3ZQ1 - chains S and T of the 21 polymer chains in the assembly; structure by electron microscopy, 15.90 A resolution (very low resolution: no residue pairs are listed; an interface is given only as per-side residue counts).

# Chain S (and T)
Name: 10 kDa chaperonin
From: Escherichia coli K-12
Notes: chain T of this document is another copy of the same molecule, construct and numbering; everything in this record applies to it too
UniProt: P0A6F9 (CH10_ECOLI); numbering as in UniProt (aligned over 1-97)
Amino-acid sequence (97 residues; row label = number of the first residue in the row):
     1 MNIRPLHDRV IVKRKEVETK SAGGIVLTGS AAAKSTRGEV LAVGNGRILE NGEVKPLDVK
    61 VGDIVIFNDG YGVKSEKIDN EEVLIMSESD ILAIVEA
Curated features (UniProtKB/Swiss-Prot):
  - modified residue: Lys34 (N6-succinyllysine)

# How chain S and chain T interact
At this resolution (16 A) residue pairs are not listed: 10 residues of chain S and 8 of chain T lie at the interface.

# Overview
The interface between chain S and chain T involves 10 residues on one side and 8 on the other.
Chain S and chain T are both 10 kDa chaperonin (Escherichia coli K-12); the structure, Visualizing GroEL-ES in
the Act of Encapsulating a Non-Native Substrate Protein, was determined by electron microscopy, deposited
together with 3ZPZ and 3ZQ0.
